PDB entry 5SWJ | X-ray diffraction, 2.40 A resolution | chain A

Chain A:
Name: Probable ATP synthase SpaL/MxiB
Source organism: Shigella flexneri
Notes: EC 3.6.3.14
Reference sequence: P0A1C1 (SPAL_SHIFL); residue numbers follow UniProt; this construct covers 80-430
Sequence (352 residues; numbered 79 to 430; the number before each row is that of its first residue):
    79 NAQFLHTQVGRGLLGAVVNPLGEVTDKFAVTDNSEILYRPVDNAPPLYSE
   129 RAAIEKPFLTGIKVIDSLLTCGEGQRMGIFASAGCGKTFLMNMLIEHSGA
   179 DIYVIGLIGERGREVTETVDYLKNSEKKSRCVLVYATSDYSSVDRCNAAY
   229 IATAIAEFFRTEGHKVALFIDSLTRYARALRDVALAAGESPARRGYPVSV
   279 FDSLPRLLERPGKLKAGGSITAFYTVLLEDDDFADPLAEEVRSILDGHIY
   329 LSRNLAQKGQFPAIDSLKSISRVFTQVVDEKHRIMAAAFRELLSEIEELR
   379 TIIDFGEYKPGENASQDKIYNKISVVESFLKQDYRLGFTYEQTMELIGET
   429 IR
Disordered / not traced: 79-82, 268-273, 308-312
Construct notes: expression tag (79)
Swiss-Prot annotation at these positions:
  - binding site (ATP): Gly-162 to Phe-167
  - mutagenesis: Cys-163 (C163V: No change in ATPase activity), Lys-165 (K165A: Lack of ATPase activity. Mutant is unable to form external MxiH/SctF needles and to restore the invasion phenotype in a knockout strain), Phe-167 (F167A: Decrease in ATPase activity), Glu-188 (E188A: Lack of ATPase activity. Mutant is unable to form external MxiH/SctF needles and to restore the invasion phenotype in a knockout strain), Arg-189 (R189A/E: Reduces oligomerization. Lack of ATPase activity. Abolishes invasion and hemolysis phenotype. Cannot secrete IpaC), Arg-191 (R191A: Abolishes oligomerization. Lack of ATPase activity. Abolishes invasion and hemolysis phenotype. Cannot secrete IpaC; R191E: Abolishes oligomerization. Lack of ATPase activity ...), Asp-249 (D249E: Lack of ATPase activity), Glu-267 (E267A/R: Does not affect oligomerization. Exhibits ATPase activity levels similar to the monomeric form. Shows at or near wild-type levels of hemolysis and invasion. Increased IpaC secretion), Arg-271 (R271A: Abolishes oligomerization. Exhibits ATPase activity levels similar to the wild-type monomeric form. Shows at or near wild-type levels of hemolysis and invasion ...), Arg-272 (R272A: Abolishes oligomerization. Exhibits ATPase activity levels similar to the wild-type monomeric form. Shows severely attenuated levels of both invasion and hemolysis ...), Glu-287 (E287A: Reduces oligomerization. Lack of ATPase activity. Exhibits moderate invasion and hemolysis levels. Low levels of secreted IpaC; E287R: Reduces oligomerization. Lack of ATPase activity ...), Leu-305 (L305D/A/I: Lacks ATPase activity), 7 further mutagenesis entries in UniProt
Reported in the primary citation:
  - binding site for sulfate ion: Lys-165 (proposed by the authors, not directly observed)
  - catalytic residues: Lys-165, Glu-188, Arg-350 (proposed by the authors, not directly observed)

In short:
From UniProt: 6 ATP-binding residues and 19 mutagenesis sites. The paper reports catalytic residues Lys-165,
Glu-188 and Arg-350; a binding site for sulfate ion at Lys-165.
Chain A is Probable ATP synthase SpaL/MxiB (Shigella flexneri); the structure, Crystal Structure of ATPase
delta1-79 Spa47, was determined by X-ray diffraction, deposited together with 5SWL, 5SYP and 5SYR.
